1TIW - chain A; structure by X-ray diffraction, 2.00 A resolution.

# Chain A
Protein: Bifunctional putA protein
Source organism: Escherichia coli
Notes: EC 1.5.99.8; fragment: proline dehydrogenase domain (residues 86-669)
UniProt: P09546 (PUTA_ECOLI); residues 86-669 here = UniProt positions 86-669
Chain sequence (602 residues; numbered 86 to 687; the number before each row is that of its first residue):
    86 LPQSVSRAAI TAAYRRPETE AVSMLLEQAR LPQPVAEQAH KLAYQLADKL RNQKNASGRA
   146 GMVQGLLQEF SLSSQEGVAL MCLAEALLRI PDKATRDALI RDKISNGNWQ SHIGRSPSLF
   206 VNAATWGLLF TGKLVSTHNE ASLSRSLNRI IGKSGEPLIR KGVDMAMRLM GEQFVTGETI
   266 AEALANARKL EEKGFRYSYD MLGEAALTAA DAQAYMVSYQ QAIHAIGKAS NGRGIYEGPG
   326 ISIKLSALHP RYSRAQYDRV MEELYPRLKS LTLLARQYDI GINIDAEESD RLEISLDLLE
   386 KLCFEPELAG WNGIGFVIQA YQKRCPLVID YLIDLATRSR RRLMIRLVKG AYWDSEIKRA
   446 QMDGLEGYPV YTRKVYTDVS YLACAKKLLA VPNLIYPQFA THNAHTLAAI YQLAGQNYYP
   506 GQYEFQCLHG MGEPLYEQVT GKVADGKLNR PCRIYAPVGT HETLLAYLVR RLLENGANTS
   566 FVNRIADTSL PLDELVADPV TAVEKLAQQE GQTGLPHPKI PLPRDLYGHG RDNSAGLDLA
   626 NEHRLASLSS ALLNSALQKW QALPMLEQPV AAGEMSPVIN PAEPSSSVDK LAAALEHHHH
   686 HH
Disordered / not traced: 86, 148-161, 188-238, 611-687
Differences from the reference sequence: expression tag (670-687)
Residues lining bound ligands:
  - FAD (flavin-adenine dinucleotide): Asp370, Ala371, Val402, Gln404, Tyr406, Arg431, Val433, Lys434, Gly435, Ala436, Tyr437, Trp438, Tyr456, Thr457, Arg458, Lys459, Thr462, Asp463, Ala485, Thr486, His487, Asn488, Gln511, Cys512, Leu513, Tyr540, Arg556, Glu559, Thr564, Ser565, Phe566
  - tetrahydrofuran-2-carboxylic acid (TFB): Lys329, Asp370, Arg431, Ala436, Tyr437, Leu513, Tyr540, Tyr552, Arg555, Arg556
What the authors report for this chain:
  - binding site for flavin-adenine dinucleotide: Ala371, Val402, Gln404, Arg431, Val433, Lys434, Gly435, Ala436, Trp438, Thr457, Lys459, Thr462, Ala485, Thr486, His487, Asn488, Leu513, Arg556, Glu559, Phe566
  - binding site for tetrahydrofuran-2-carboxylic acid: Lys329, Asp370, Tyr437, Leu513, Tyr540, Tyr552, Arg555, Arg556
  - specificity-determining residues: Leu513, Tyr540, Tyr552
  - conformationally variable residues: Tyr540
  - catalytic residues: Lys329, Tyr437 (proposed by the authors, not directly observed)
  - mutagenesis - L432P (5-fold): decreased catalytic activity
  - mutagenesis - L432P: decreased stability
  - contacts within the chain: Ile403-Leu432 (hydrophobic contact), Ala405-Leu432 (hydrophobic contact), Ile430-Leu432 (hydrophobic contact), Leu432-Tyr466 (hydrophobic contact), Leu432-Ala470 (hydrophobic contact), Leu432-Leu473 (hydrophobic contact), Leu432-Phe484 (hydrophobic contact)

# In short
Bound to chain A: flavin-adenine dinucleotide and tetrahydrofuran-2-carboxylic acid. The paper reports
catalytic residues Lys329 and Tyr437; L432P reduces catalytic activity.
Chain A is Bifunctional putA protein (Escherichia coli); the structure, Crystal structure of E. coli PutA
proline dehydrogenase domain (residues 86-669) complexed with L-Tetrahydro-2-furoic acid, was determined by
X-ray diffraction, deposited together with 1TJ0, 1TJ1 and 1TJ2.
